Entry 6D84 (electron microscopy, 6.72 A resolution (low resolution: residue-level contacts below are approximate; hydrogen-bond / salt-bridge calls are withheld)); this record covers chains L and S of the 16 polymer chains in the assembly.

[Chain L]
Protein: Bone marrow stromal antigen 2, Protein Nef
Organism: Homo sapiens
Notes: fragment: Tetherin Nef
Reference sequence: chimeric construct of Q10589, Q90VU7: residues 31-50 from Q10589 (BST2_HUMAN) positions 2-21 (UniProt number = residue number - 29); residues 61-266 from Q90VU7 positions 1-206 (UniProt number = residue number - 60)
Sequence (264 residues; numbered 3 to 266; the number before each row is that of its first residue):
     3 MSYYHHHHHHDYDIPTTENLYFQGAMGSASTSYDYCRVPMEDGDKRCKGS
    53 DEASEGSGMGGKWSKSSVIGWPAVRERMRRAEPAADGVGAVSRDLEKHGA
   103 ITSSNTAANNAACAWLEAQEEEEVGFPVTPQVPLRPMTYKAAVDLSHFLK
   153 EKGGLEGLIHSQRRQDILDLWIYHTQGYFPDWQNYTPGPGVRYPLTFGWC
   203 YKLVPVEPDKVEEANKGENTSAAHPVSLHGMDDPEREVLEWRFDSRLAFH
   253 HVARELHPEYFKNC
Not modelled in the structure: 3-217, 228-266
Sequence notes: expression tag (3-30); linker (51-60); engineered mutation Ala-224 (Leu164 in Q90VU7), Ala-225 (Leu165 in Q90VU7)

[Chain S]
Protein: AP-1 complex subunit sigma-3
Organism: Homo sapiens
Reference sequence: Q96PC3 (AP1S3_HUMAN); residue numbers follow UniProt; this construct covers 1-154
Sequence (154 residues; numbered 1 to 154; the number before each row is that of its first residue):
     1 MIHFILLFSRQGKLRLQKWYITLPDKERKKITREIVQIILSRGHRTSSFV
    51 DWKELKLVYKRYASLYFCCAIENQDNELLTLEIVHRYVELLDKYFGNVCE
   101 LDIIFNFEKAYFILDEFIIGGEIQETSKKIAVKAIEDSDMLQEVSTVCQT
   151 MGER
Not modelled in the structure: 143-154
Sequence notes: conflict Cys-148 (Ser in Q96PC3)
Curated features (UniProtKB/Swiss-Prot):
  - natural variant: Phe-4 (F4C: Risk factor for PSORS15), Arg-33 (R33W: Risk factor for PSORS15)

[Interface between chain L and chain S]
Residue-residue contacts - 12 pairs, chain L then chain S:
  Lys-218(L) with Leu-101(S)
  Glu-220(L) with Cys-99(S); Glu-100(S); Leu-101(S)
  Asn-221(L) with Cys-99(S)
  Thr-222(L) with Val-98(S)
  Ser-223(L) with Asn-97(S); Val-98(S)
  Ala-224(L) with Val-98(S)
  Ala-225(L) with Val-88(S); Asp-92(S)
  Pro-227(L) with Asp-92(S)
Also at the interface, not in a pair above, chain L (9 interface residues in all): Gly-219
Also at the interface, not in a pair above, chain S (9 interface residues in all): Ser-64, Ile-104

[In short]
The chain L/chain S interface involves 9 residues from each chain.
Here chain L is Bone marrow stromal antigen 2, Protein Nef and chain S is AP-1 complex subunit sigma-3, both
from Homo sapiens. Entry 6D84 (Structure of the cargo bound AP-1:Arf1:tetherin-Nef (L164A, L165A) dileucine
mutant dimer) was determined by electron microscopy (same publication as 6CM9, 6D83, 6DFF and 6CRI).
